8W8S - chain R; structure by electron microscopy, 3.30 A resolution.

Chain R:
Name: Probable G-protein coupled receptor 101
From: Homo sapiens
UniProtKB: Q96P66 (GP101_HUMAN); residue numbers follow UniProt; this construct covers 1-508
Amino-acid sequence (508 residues; numbered 1 to 508; the number before each row is that of its first residue):
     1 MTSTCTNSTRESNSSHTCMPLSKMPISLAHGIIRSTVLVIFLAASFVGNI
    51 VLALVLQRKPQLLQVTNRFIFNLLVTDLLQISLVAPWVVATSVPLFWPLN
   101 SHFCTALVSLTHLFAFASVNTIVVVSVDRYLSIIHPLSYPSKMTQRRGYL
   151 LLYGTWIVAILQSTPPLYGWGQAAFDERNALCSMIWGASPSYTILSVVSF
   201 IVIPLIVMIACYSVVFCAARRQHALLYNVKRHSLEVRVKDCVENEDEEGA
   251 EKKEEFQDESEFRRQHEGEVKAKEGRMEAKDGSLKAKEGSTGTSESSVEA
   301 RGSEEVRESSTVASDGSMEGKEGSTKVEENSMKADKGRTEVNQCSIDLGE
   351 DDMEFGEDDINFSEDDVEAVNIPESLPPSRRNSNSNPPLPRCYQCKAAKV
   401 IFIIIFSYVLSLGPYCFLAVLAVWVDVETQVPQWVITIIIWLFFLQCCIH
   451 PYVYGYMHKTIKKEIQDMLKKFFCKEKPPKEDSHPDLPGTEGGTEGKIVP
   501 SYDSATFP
Disordered / not traced: 1-26, 229-394, 474-508
Disulfides: C104-C182
Ligand contacts: chembl2134995 (U7D; 1-(4-methylpyridin-2-yl)-3-[3-(trifluoromethyl)phenyl]thiourea): F96, L99, N100
Swiss-Prot annotation at these positions:
  - glycosylation (N-linked (GlcNAc...) asparagine): N7, N13

In short:
Chain R binds chembl2134995.
Chain R is Probable G-protein coupled receptor 101 (Homo sapiens); the structure, Cryo-EM structure of the
AA14-bound GPR101 complex, was determined by electron microscopy (same publication as 8W8R).
